1WCE - chains K and M of the 13 polymer chains in the assembly; structure by X-ray diffraction, 7.00 A resolution (low resolution: residue-level contacts below are approximate; hydrogen-bond / salt-bridge calls are withheld).

Chain K:
Molecule: Major structural protein VP2
From: Infectious bursal disease virus
UniProtKB: P15480 (POLS_IBDVC); numbering as in UniProt (aligned over 1-441)
Chain sequence (441 residues; numbered 1 to 441; the number before each row is that of its first residue):
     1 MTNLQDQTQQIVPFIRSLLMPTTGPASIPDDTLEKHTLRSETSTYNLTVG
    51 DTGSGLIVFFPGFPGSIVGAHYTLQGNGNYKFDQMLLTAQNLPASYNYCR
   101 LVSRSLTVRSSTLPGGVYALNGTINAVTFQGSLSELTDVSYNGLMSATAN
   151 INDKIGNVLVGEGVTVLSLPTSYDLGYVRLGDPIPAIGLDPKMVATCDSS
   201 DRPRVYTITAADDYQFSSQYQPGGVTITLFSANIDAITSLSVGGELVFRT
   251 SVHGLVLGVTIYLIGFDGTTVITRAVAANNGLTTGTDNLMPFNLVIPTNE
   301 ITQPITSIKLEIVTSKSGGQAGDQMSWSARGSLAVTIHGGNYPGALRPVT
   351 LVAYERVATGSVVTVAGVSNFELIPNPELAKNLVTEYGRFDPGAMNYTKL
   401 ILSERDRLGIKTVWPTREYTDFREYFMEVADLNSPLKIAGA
Unresolved in the structure: 1-12, 429-441

Chain M:
Molecule: Major structural protein VP2
From: Infectious bursal disease virus
UniProtKB: P15480 (POLS_IBDVC); numbering as in UniProt (aligned over 1-438)
Chain sequence (441 residues; numbered 1 to 443; 2 numbers in that range are skipped by the numbering (no residue carries them; nothing is unmodelled there); the number before each row is that of its first residue):
     1 MTNLQDQTQQIVPFIRSLLMPTTGPASIPDDTLEKHTLRSETSTYNLTVG
    51 DTGSGLIVFFPGFPGSIVGAHYTLQGNGNYKFDQMLLTAQNLPASYNYCR
   101 LVSRSLTVRSSTLPGGVYALNGTINAVTFQGSLSELTDVSYNGLMSATAN
   151 INDKIGNVLVGEGVTVLSLPTSYDLGYVRLGDPIPAIGLDPKMVATCDSS
   201 DRPRVYTITAADDYQFSSQYQPGGVTITLFSANIDAITSLSVGGELVFRT
   251 SVHGLVLGVTIYLIGFDGTTVITRAVAANNGLTTGTDNLMPFNLVIPTNE
   301 ITQPITSIKLEIVTSKSGGQAGDQMSWSARGSLAVTIHGGNYPGALRPVT
   351 LVAYERVATGSVVTVAGVSNFELIPNPELAKNLVTEYGRFDPGAMNYTKL
   401 ILSERDRLGIKTVWPTREYTDFREYFMEVADLNSPLKI
   441 AGA
Unresolved in the structure: 1-12, 437-438, 442-443

Chain K / chain M interface:
Pairs across the interface (4; chain K residue first):
  Thr112(K) - Asn121(M)
  Leu113(K) - Ala119(M)
  Gly115(K) - Val117(M)
  Gly116(K) - Val117(M)
Also at the interface, not in a pair above, chain K (5 interface residues in all): Pro114
Also at the interface, not in a pair above, chain M (6 interface residues in all): Gly116, Tyr118, Leu120

Summary:
The interface between chain K and chain M involves 5 residues on one side and 6 on the other.
Chain K and chain M are both Major structural protein VP2 (Infectious bursal disease virus); the structure,
Crystal structure of the T13 IBDV viral particle reveals a missing link in icosahedral viruses evolution, was
determined by X-ray diffraction together with 1WCD from the same study.
